Entry 5BWK (X-ray diffraction, 6.00 A resolution (low resolution: residue-level contacts below are approximate; hydrogen-bond / salt-bridge calls are withheld)); this record covers chains D and K of the 24 polymer chains in the assembly.

== Chain D ==
Molecule: ATPase GET3
Source organism: Saccharomyces cerevisiae (strain RM11-1a)
Notes: EC 3.6.-.-
Reference sequence: B3LGZ3 (GET3_YEAS1); residues 2-354 here = UniProt positions 2-354
Sequence (373 residues; row label = number of the first residue in the row; numbers below 1 keep their minus sign (Met-18 is residue -18)):
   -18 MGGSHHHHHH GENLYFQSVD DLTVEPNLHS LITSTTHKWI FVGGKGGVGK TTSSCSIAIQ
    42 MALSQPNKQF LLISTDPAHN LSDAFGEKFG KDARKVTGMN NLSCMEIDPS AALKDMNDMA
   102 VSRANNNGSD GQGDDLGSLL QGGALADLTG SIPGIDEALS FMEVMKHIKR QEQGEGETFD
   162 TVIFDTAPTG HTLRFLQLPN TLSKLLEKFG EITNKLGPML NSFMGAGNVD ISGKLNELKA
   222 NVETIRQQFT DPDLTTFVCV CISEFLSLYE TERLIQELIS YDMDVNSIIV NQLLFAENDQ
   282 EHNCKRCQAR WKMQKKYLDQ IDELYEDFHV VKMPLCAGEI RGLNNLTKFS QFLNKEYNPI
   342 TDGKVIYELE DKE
Unresolved in the structure: -18 to 4, 93-130, 207-211, 352-354
Construct notes: initiating methionine (-18); expression tag (-17 to 1)
Bound ions: Zn2+: Cys285 (shared with 1 residue of chain C)
UniProt features mapped onto this chain:
  - active site: Asp57
  - binding site (ATP): Lys26 to Thr33, Glu245, Asn272
  - binding site (Zn(2+)): Cys285, Cys288
What the authors report for this chain:
  - mutagenesis - D263A: decreased binding to Get4/5

== Chain K ==
Molecule: Golgi to ER traffic protein 4
Source organism: Saccharomyces cerevisiae (strain ATCC 204508 / S288c)
Reference sequence: Q12125 (GET4_YEAST); residues 11-311 here = UniProt positions 11-311
Sequence (319 residues; row label = number of the first residue in the row):
     9 MGAKLAKTLQ RFENKIKAGD YYEAHQTLRT IANRYVRSKS YEHAIELISQ GALSFLKAKQ
    69 GGSGTDLIFY LLEVYDLAEV KVDDISVARL VRLIAELDPS EPNLKDVITG MNNWSIKFSE
   129 YKFGDPYLHN TIGSKLLEGD FVYEAERYFM LGTHDSMIKY VDLLWDWLCQ VDDIEDSTVA
   189 EFFSRLVFNY LFISNISFAH ESKDIFLERF IEKFHPKYEK IDKNGYEIVF FEDYSDLNFL
   249 QLLLITCQTA DASYFLNLKN HYLDFSQAYK SELEFLGQEY FNIVAPKQTN FLQDMMSGFL
   309 GGSGENLYFQ SLEHHHHHH
Unresolved in the structure: 300-327
Construct notes: initiating methionine (9); expression tag (10, 312-327); conflict Ala258 (Lys in Q12125), Ala260 (Lys in Q12125)

== Chain D / chain K interface ==
Contacting residue pairs - 29 pairs, chain D then chain K:
  Val5(D) - Arg19(K)
  Phe230(D) - Met9(K)
  Pro233(D) - Met9(K)
  Pro233(D) - Gly10(K)
  Pro233(D) - Ala11(K)
  Asp234(D) - Ala11(K)
  Glu253(D) - Arg45(K)
  Gln257(D) - Arg42(K)
  Gln257(D) - Arg45(K)
  Gln257(D) - Ser46(K)
  Ile260(D) - Arg42(K)
  Ile260(D) - Tyr43(K)
  Ile260(D) - Ser46(K)
  Ile260(D) - Ser48(K)
  Ser261(D) - Ser46(K)
  Asp263(D) - Met9(K)
  Asp263(D) - Ser48(K)
  Asp263(D) - His51(K)
  Asp265(D) - Met9(K)
  Val266(D) - Lys12(K)
  Asn267(D) - Lys12(K)
  Leu305(D) - Arg42(K)
  Tyr306(D) - Arg42(K)
  Glu307(D) - Gln34(K)
  Glu307(D) - Thr35(K)
  Asp308(D) - Lys12(K)
  Asp308(D) - Thr16(K)
  Asp308(D) - Ile39(K)
  Phe309(D) - Lys12(K)
Other interface residues (no listed pair), chain D (18 interface residues in all): Glu304
Other interface residues (no listed pair), chain K (16 interface residues in all): Lys23

== Overview ==
18 residues of chain D face 16 of chain K across their interface. From UniProt: active-site residue Asp57(D),
10 ATP-binding residues and Zn2+-binding residues Cys285(D) and Cys288(D) on chain D. From the paper: D263A of
chain D reduces binding to Get4/5.
Here chain D is ATPase GET3 (Saccharomyces cerevisiae (strain RM11-1a)) and chain K is Golgi to ER traffic
protein 4 (Saccharomyces cerevisiae (strain ATCC 204508 / S288c)). Entry 5BWK (6.0 A Crystal structure of a
Get3-Get4-Get5 intermediate complex from S.cerevisiae) was determined by X-ray diffraction (same publication
as 5BW8).
